Entry 3G1L (X-ray diffraction, 1.70 A resolution); this record covers chain A.

Chain A:
Protein: Transcriptional regulatory repressor protein (tetr-family) ethr
From: Mycobacterium tuberculosis
Reference sequence: P96222 (P96222_MYCTU); numbering as in UniProt (aligned over 1-216)
Sequence (256 residues; numbered -19 to 236; the number before each row is that of its first residue; numbers below 1 keep their minus sign (Met-19 is residue -19)):
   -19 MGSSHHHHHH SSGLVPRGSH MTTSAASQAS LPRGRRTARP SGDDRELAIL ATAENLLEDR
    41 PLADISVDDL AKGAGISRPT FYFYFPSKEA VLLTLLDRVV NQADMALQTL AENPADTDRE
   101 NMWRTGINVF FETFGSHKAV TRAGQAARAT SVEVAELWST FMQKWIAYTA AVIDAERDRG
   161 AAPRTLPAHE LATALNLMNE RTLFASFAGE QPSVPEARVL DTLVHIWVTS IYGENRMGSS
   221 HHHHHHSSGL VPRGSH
Not modelled in the structure: -19 to 21, 216-236
Construct notes: expression tag (-19 to 0, 217-236)
Residues lining bound ligands: RF2 (3-(4-fluorophenyl)-5-phenyl-4H-1,2,4-triazole): Leu87, Trp103, Gly106, Ile107, Phe110, Trp138, Met142, Trp145, Tyr148, Thr149, Val152, Asn176, Asn179, Glu180, Leu183, Phe184, Trp207

Overview:
Ligands of chain A: compound RF2.
Chain A is Transcriptional regulatory repressor protein (tetr-family) ethr (Mycobacterium tuberculosis); the
structure, EthR from Mycobacterium tuberculosis in complex with compound BDM14744, was determined by X-ray
diffraction together with 3G1M and 3G1O from the same study.
